PDB entry 8UKQ | X-ray diffraction, 3.50 A resolution | chains N and A of the 13 polymer chains in the assembly

== Chain N ==
Molecule: ntsDNA
From: synthetic construct
Sequence (18 nucleotides; row label = number of the first residue in the row):
     1 TCAGCGAGAGAGAGAAGG
Disordered / not traced: 1, 15-18

== Chain A ==
Molecule: DNA-directed RNA polymerase II subunit RPB1
From: Saccharomyces cerevisiae S288C
Notes: EC 2.7.7.6
UniProt: P04050 (RPB1_YEAST); residues 1-1733 here = UniProt positions 1-1733
Chain sequence (1733 residues; each row starts with the number of its first residue):
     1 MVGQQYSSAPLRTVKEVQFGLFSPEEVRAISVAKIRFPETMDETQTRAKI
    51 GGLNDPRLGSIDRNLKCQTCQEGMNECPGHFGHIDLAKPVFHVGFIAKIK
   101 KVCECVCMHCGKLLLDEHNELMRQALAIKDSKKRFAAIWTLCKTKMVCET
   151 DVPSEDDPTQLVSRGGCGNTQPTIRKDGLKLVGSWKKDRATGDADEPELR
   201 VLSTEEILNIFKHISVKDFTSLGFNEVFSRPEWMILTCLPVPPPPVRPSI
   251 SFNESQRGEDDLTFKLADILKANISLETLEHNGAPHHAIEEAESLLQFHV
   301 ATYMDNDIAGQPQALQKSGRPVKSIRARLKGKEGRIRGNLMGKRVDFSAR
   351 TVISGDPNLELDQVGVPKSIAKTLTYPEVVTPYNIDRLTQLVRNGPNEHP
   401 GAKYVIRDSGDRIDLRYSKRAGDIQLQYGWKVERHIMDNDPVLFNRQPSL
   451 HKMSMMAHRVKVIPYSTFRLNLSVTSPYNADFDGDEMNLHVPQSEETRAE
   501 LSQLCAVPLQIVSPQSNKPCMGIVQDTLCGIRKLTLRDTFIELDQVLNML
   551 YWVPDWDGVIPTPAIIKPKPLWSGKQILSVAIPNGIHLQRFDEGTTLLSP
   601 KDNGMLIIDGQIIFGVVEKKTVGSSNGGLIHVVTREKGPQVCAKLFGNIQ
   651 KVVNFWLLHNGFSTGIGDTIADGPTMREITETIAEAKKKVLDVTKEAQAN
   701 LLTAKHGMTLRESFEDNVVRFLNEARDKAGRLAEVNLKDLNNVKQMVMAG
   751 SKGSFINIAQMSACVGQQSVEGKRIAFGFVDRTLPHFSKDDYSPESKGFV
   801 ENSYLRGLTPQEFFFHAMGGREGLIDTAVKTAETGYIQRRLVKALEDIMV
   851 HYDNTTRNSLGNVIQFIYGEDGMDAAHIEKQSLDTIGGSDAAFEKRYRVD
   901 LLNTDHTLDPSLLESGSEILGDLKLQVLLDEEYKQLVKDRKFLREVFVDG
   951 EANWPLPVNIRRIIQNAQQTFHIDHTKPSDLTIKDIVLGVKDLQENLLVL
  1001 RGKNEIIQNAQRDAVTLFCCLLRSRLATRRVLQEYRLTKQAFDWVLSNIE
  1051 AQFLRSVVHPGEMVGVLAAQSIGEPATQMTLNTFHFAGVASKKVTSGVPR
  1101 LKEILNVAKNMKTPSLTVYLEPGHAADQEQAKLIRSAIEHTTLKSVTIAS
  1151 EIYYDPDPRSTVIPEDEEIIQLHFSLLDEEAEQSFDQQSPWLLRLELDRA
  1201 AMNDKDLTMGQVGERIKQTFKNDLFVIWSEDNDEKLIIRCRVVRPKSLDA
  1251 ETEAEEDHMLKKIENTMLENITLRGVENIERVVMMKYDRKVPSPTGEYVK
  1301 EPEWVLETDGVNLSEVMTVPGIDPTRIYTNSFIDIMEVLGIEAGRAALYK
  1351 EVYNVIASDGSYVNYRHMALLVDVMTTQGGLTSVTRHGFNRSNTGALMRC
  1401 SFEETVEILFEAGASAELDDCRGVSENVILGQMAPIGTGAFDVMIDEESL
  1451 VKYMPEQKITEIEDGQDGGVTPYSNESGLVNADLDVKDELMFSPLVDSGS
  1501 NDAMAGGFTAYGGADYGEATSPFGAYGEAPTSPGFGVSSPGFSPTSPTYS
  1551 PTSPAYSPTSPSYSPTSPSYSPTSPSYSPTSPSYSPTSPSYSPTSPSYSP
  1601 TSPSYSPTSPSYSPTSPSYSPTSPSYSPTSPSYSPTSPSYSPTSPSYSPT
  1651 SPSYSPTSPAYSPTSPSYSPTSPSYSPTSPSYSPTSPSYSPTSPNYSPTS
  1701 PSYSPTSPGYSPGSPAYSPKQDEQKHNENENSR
Disordered / not traced: 1-2, 154-160, 187-198, 250-256, 1082-1091, 1177-1187, 1244-1256, 1447-1733
UniProt features mapped onto this chain:
  - region: Pro248 to Asp260 (Lid loop), Asn306 to Lys323 (Rudder loop), Pro810 to Glu822 (Bridging helix)
  - binding site (Zn(2+)): Cys67, Cys70, Cys77, His80, Cys107, Cys110, Cys148, Cys167
  - binding site (Mg(2+)): Asp481, Asp483, Asp485
  - modified residue: Thr1471 (Phosphothreonine)
  - cross-link (Glycyl lysine isopeptide (Lys-Gly)): Lys695 (interchain with G-Cter in ubiquitin), Lys1246 (interchain with G-Cter in ubiquitin), Lys1350 (interchain with G-Cter in ubiquitin)
  - natural variant: Ser1653 to Pro1659 (deletion: In strain: A364A)
  - mutagenesis: Lys1246 (K1246R: Impairs ubiquitination during transcription stress)
Ion coordination: Zn2+ site 1: Cys67, Cys70, Cys77; Zn2+ site 2: Cys107, His109, Cys110, Cys167; Mg2+: Asp483, Asp485

== Interface between chain N and chain A ==
Residue-residue contacts (7; chain N residue first):
  DA3(N) with Asn1110(A), phosphate contact
  DG4(N) with Ala1108(A), phosphate contact; Asn1110(A), hydrogen bond to the phosphate
  DC5(N) with Lys1109(A), salt bridge to the phosphate; His1387(A), sugar contact; Arg1391(A), sugar contact
  DA7(N) with Lys101(A), salt bridge to the phosphate
Also at the interface, not in a pair above, chain N (6 interface residues in all): DG6, DG8
Also at the interface, not in a pair above, chain A (8 interface residues in all): Trp139, Lys143

== Overview ==
The interface between chain N and chain A involves 6 residues on one side and 8 on the other, with 1 hydrogen
bond and 2 salt bridges. Polar pairs include DG4(N)-Asn1110(A), DC5(N)-Lys1109(A) and DA7(N)-Lys101(A).
Here chain N is ntsDNA (synthetic construct) and chain A is DNA-directed RNA polymerase II subunit RPB1
(Saccharomyces cerevisiae S288C). Entry 8UKQ (RNA polymerase II elongation complex with Fapy-dG lesion in apo
state) was determined by X-ray diffraction, deposited together with 8UKR, 8UKS, 8UKT and 8UKU.
